PDB entry 4Z15 | X-ray diffraction, 1.60 A resolution | chains A and B of the 3 polymer chains in the assembly

Chain A (and B):
Protein: Macrophage migration inhibitory factor
Organism: Homo sapiens
Notes: EC 5.3.2.1, 5.3.3.12; chain B of this document is another copy of the same molecule, construct and numbering; everything in this record applies to it too
Reference sequence: P14174 (MIF_HUMAN); residues 2-115 here = UniProt positions 2-115
Amino-acid sequence (114 residues; numbered 2 to 115; the number before each row is that of its first residue):
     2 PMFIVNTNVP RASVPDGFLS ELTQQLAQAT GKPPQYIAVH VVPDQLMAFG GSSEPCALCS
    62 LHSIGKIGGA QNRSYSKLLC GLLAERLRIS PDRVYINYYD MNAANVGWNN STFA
Modified residues: Pro2 (1-[(furan-2-ylmethyl)carbamothioyl]-L-proline; 4N8)
UniProt features mapped onto this chain:
  - binding site (substrate): Lys33, Ile65, Asn98
  - modified residue: Lys78 (N6-acetyllysine)
  - mutagenesis: Asn111 (N111C: Causes formation of interchain disulfide bonds with Cys-81 from another subunit)

Chain A / chain B interface:
Pairs across the interface (58; chain A residue first):
  Asn7(A) with His41(B)
  Gln46(A) with His41(B), hydrogen bond; Val43(B)
  Leu47(A) with Leu20(B); His41(B); Val42(B), hydrogen bond (backbone-backbone)
  Met48(A) with Leu20(B); Val40(B); His41(B)
  Ala49(A) with Leu20(B); Ala39(B); Val40(B), hydrogen bond (backbone-backbone)
  Phe50(A) with Gln36(B); Ile38(B); Trp109(B)
  Gly51(A) with Pro35(B); Gln36(B); Ile38(B), hydrogen bond (backbone-backbone)
  Gly52(A) with Thr24(B)
  Leu59(A) with Ala39(B), hydrophobic; His41(B)
  Ile68(A) with Asn106(B)
  Asn73(A) with Ala105(B), hydrogen bond (side chain-backbone); Asn106(B), hydrogen bond; Thr113(B)
  Arg74(A) with Asn111(B); Ser112(B); Thr113(B)
  Ser77(A) with Gly108(B); Asn111(B); Ser112(B), hydrogen bond (side chain-backbone); Thr113(B)
  Lys78(A) with Asn111(B), hydrogen bond (backbone-backbone)
  Cys81(A) with Asn111(B)
  Pro92(A) with Asn110(B), hydrogen bond (backbone-backbone); Asn111(B)
  Asp93(A) with Trp109(B), hydrogen bond (backbone-side chain); Asn110(B)
  Val95(A) with Gly108(B); Trp109(B)
  Tyr96(A) with Pro2(B); Tyr37(B), hydrogen bond (side chain-backbone); Gly108(B); Trp109(B); Phe114(B), hydrophobic
  Ile97(A) with Asn106(B); Val107(B); Gly108(B), hydrogen bond (backbone-backbone)
  Asn98(A) with Pro2(B); Met3(B); His63(B); Met102(B); Asn106(B); Val107(B)
  Tyr99(A) with Met102(B); Asn106(B), hydrogen bond (backbone-backbone); Gly108(B)
  Tyr100(A) with His63(B), hydrogen bond
Also at the interface, not in a pair above, chain A (26 interface residues in all): Gly70, Gly82, Arg94
Also at the interface, not in a pair above, chain B (26 interface residues in all): Ile5

In short:
The chain A/chain B interface involves 26 residues from each chain, with 14 hydrogen bonds. Among the polar
pairs are Gln46(A)-His41(B), Asn73(A)-Ala105(B) and Asn73(A)-Asn106(B). From UniProt: 3 substrate-binding
residues and one mutagenesis site on chain A.
Chain A and chain B are both Macrophage migration inhibitory factor (Homo sapiens); the structure, MIF in
complex with 3-(2-furylmethyl)-2-thioxo-1,3-thiazolan-4-one, was determined by X-ray diffraction (same
publication as 4Z1T and 4Z1U).
